Entry 5OE2 (X-ray diffraction, 2.20 A resolution); this record covers chains A and B.

== Chain A (and B) ==
Protein: Beta-lactamase
From: Klebsiella pneumoniae
Notes: EC 3.5.2.6; chain B of this document is another copy of the same molecule, construct and numbering; everything in this record applies to it too
Reference sequence: L7V1I2 (L7V1I2_KLEPN); residue numbers follow UniProt; this construct covers 1-265
Chain sequence (265 residues; row label = number of the first residue in the row):
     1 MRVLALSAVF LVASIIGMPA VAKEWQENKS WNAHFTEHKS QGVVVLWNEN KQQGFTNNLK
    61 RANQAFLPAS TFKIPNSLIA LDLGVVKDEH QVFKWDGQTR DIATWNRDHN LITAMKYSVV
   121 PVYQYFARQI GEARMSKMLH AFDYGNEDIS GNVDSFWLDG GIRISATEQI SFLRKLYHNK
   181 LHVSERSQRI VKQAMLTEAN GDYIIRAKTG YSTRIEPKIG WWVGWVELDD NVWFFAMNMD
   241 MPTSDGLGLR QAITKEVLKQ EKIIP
Unresolved in the structure: 1-23
Modified / non-standard residues: Lys73 (lysine nz-carboxylic acid; KCX)
Reported in the primary citation:
  - contacts within the chain: Asp88-His90, Glu89-His90 (salt bridge), Tyr125-Gln129 (hydrogen bond), Asp159-Arg214 (salt bridge), Glu216-Lys218

== Chain A / chain B interface ==
Contacting residue pairs - 28 pairs, chain A then chain B:
  Glu89(A) - Arg189(B)  salt bridge
  His90(A) - Tyr177(B)
  Thr113(A) - Asp229(B)
  Lys116(A) - Gly201(B)  hydrogen bond (side chain-backbone)
  Lys116(A) - Asp229(B)  salt bridge
  Tyr117(A) - Asp229(B)  hydrogen bond
  Tyr177(A) - His90(B)
  Glu185(A) - Arg186(B)  salt bridge
  Arg186(A) - Glu185(B)  salt bridge
  Arg189(A) - Glu89(B)  salt bridge
  Arg189(A) - Ile190(B)
  Arg189(A) - Gln193(B)  hydrogen bond
  Ile190(A) - Arg189(B)
  Gln193(A) - Arg189(B)
  Leu196(A) - Leu196(B)  hydrophobic
  Leu196(A) - Ala199(B)  hydrophobic
  Leu196(A) - Ile204(B)  hydrophobic
  Thr197(A) - Asn200(B)
  Glu198(A) - Ala199(B)
  Ala199(A) - Glu198(B)
  Ala199(A) - Ala199(B)  hydrogen bond (backbone-backbone)
  Asn200(A) - Thr197(B)
  Gly201(A) - Lys116(B)  hydrogen bond (backbone-side chain)
  Ile204(A) - Leu196(B)  hydrophobic
  Arg206(A) - Leu196(B)
  Asp229(A) - Thr113(B)
  Asp229(A) - Lys116(B)  salt bridge
  Asp229(A) - Tyr117(B)  hydrogen bond
Also at the interface, not in a pair above, chain B (20 interface residues in all): Arg206

== In short ==
Chain A and chain B each contribute 20 residues to their interface, with 6 hydrogen bonds and 6 salt bridges.
Among the polar pairs are Glu89(A)-Arg189(B), Lys116(A)-Asp229(B) and Glu185(A)-Arg186(B). The paper reports
contacts within the chain involving His90(A), Asp88(A) and Glu89(A) among others.
Both chains are Beta-lactamase (Klebsiella pneumoniae). Entry 5OE2 (Crystal structure of the beta-lactamase
oxa-245) was determined by X-ray diffraction, deposited together with 5ODZ and 5OE0.
